Entry 7FNL (X-ray diffraction, 1.67 A resolution); this record covers chains A and B.

== Chain A ==
Protein: Pre-mRNA-splicing factor 8
Organism: Saccharomyces cerevisiae S288C
UniProt: P33334 (PRP8_YEAST); residue numbers follow UniProt; this construct covers 1836-2090
Sequence (258 residues; each row starts with the number of its first residue):
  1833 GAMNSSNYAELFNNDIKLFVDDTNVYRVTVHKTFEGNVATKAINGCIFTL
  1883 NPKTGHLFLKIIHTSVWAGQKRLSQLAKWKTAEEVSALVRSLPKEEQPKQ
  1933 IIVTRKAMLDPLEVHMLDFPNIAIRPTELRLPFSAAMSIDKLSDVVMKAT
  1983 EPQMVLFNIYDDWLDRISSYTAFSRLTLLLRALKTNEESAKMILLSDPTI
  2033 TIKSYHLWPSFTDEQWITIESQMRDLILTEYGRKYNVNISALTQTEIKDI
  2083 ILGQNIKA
Disordered / not traced: 2070-2090
Sequence notes: expression tag (1833-1835)
Swiss-Prot annotation at these positions:
  - mutagenesis: Asp1853 (D1853A: Alters protein folding. Severely impaired growth. Strongly reduced growth at 35 degrees Celsius; when associated with A-1854; D1853N: Reduced growth at 30 degrees Celsius ...), Asp1854 (D1854A: Reduced growth at 30 degrees Celsius. Strongly reduced growth at 16 degrees Celsius. Strongly reduced growth at 35 degrees Celsius; when associated with A-1853 ...), Thr1855 (T1855A: Reduced growth at 30 degrees Celsius. Strongly reduced growth at 16 degrees Celsius), Thr1936 (T1936A: Reduced growth at 30 degrees Celsius. Strongly reduced growth at 16 degrees Celsius), Arg1937 (R1937K: Severely impaired growth. Reduced growth at 30 degrees Celsius. Strongly reduced growth at 16 degrees Celsius)

== Chain B ==
Protein: A1 cistron-splicing factor AAR2
Organism: Saccharomyces cerevisiae S288C
UniProt: P32357 (AAR2_YEAST); aligned to UniProt positions 1-317 over residues 1-317
Sequence (308 residues; row label = number of the first residue in the row; note: 13 numbers in that range are skipped by the numbering (no residue carries them; nothing is unmodelled there); numbers below 1 keep their minus sign (Gly-3 is residue -3)):
    -3 GAMAMNTVPFTSAPIEVTIGIDQYSFNVKENQPFHGIKDIPIGHVHVIHF
    47 QHADNSSMRYGYWFDCRMGNFYIQYDPKDGLYKMMEERDGAKFENIVHNF
    97 KERQMMVSYPKIDEDDTWYNLTEFVQMDKIRKIVRKDENQFSYVDSSMTT
   147 VQENEL
   166 SSSSSDPAHSLNYTVINFKSREAIRPGHEMEDFLDKSYYLNTVMLQGIFK
   216 NSSNYFGELQFAFLNAMFFGNYGSSLQWHAMIELICSSATVPKHMLDKLD
   266 EILYYQIKTLPEQYSDILLNERVWNICLYSSFQKNSLHNTEKIMENKYPE
   316 LL
Disordered / not traced: -3 to 0, 166-169
Sequence notes: expression tag (-3 to 0); conflict Ser166 (Leu153 in P32357), Ser167 (Lys154 in P32357), Ser170 (Asp in P32357)
Ligand contacts: VWR (1-ethyl-N-[(thiophen-2-yl)methyl]-1H-tetrazol-5-amine): Pro5, Thr7, Tyr68, Ile92, Phe96
Swiss-Prot annotation at these positions:
  - region: Leu261 to Ile282 (Leucine-zipper)
  - modified residue: Ser253 (Phosphoserine), Thr274 (Phosphothreonine)

== How chain A and chain B interact ==
Pairs across the interface (17):
  Gln1907(A) - Met195(B)
  Gln1907(A) - Leu199(B)
  Leu1908(A) - Met195(B)  hydrophobic
  Trp1911(A) - Glu194(B)
  Trp1911(A) - Met195(B)  hydrophobic
  Trp1911(A) - Phe198(B)  hydrophobic
  Asp1942(A) - Lys184(B)  salt bridge
  Asp1942(A) - Phe198(B)
  Glu1945(A) - Lys184(B)  salt bridge
  Val1946(A) - Ile189(B)  hydrophobic
  Val1946(A) - Glu194(B)
  Val1946(A) - Phe198(B)  hydrophobic
  His1947(A) - Glu194(B)
  Leu1949(A) - Lys184(B)
  Leu1949(A) - Ser185(B)
  Leu1949(A) - Arg186(B)
  Asp1950(A) - Arg186(B)  salt bridge

== Summary ==
9 residues of chain A face 8 of chain B across their interface, with 3 salt bridges. Among the polar pairs are
Asp1942(A)-Lys184(B), Glu1945(A)-Lys184(B) and Asp1950(A)-Arg186(B). Ligands of chain B: compound VWR. Curated
annotation (UniProt) lists 5 mutagenesis sites on chain A.
Here chain A is Pre-mRNA-splicing factor 8 and chain B is A1 cistron-splicing factor AAR2, both from
Saccharomyces cerevisiae S288C. Entry 7FNL (PanDDA analysis group deposition -- Aar2/RNaseH in complex with
fragment P07D01 from the F2X-Universal Library) was determined by X-ray diffraction together with 5ST0, 5ST1,
5ST2, 5ST3, 5ST4, 5ST5 and 248 further entries from the same study.
